Entry 8DGU (X-ray diffraction, 1.89 A resolution); this record covers chains A and L of the 3 polymer chains in the assembly.

Chain A:
Molecule: Spike protein S2'
Notes: fragment: Stem helix peptide, residues 1140-1164
UniProtKB: P0DTC2 (SPIKE_SARS2); residue numbers follow UniProt; this construct covers 1140-1164
Amino-acid sequence (25 residues; numbered 1140 to 1164; the number before each row is that of its first residue):
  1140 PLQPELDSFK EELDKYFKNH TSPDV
Disordered / not traced: 1140-1144, 1159-1164
Swiss-Prot annotation at these positions:
  - region: Asp1163, Val1164 (Heptad repeat 2)
  - glycosylation: Asn1158 (N-linked (GlcNAc...) (complex) asparagine)
From the paper describing this entry:
  - post-translational modification sites: Asn1158 (citing earlier work)
  - mutagenesis - F1148A, L1152A, F1156A: decreased binding to bnAbs
  - mutagenesis - E1151A, D1153A: decreased binding to certain bnAbs

Chain L:
Molecule: Antibody CC25.106 Fab light chain
Organism: Homo sapiens
Notes: antibody fragment or engineered binder
Amino-acid sequence (216 residues; row label = number of the first residue in the row; note: 1 number in that range is skipped by the numbering (no residue carries it; nothing is unmodelled there); a row labelled like 27A-27B holds insertion residues (27A, then the next letters in order)):
     1 QSVLTQPPS
    11 VSAPPGQKVT ISCSGSS
27A-27B SN
    28 IGNNYVSWYQ QLPGTAPKLL IHENNQRPSG IPDRFSGSKS GTSATLGITG LQTGDEADYY
    88 CGTWDTNL
95A-95B GA
    96 FVFGAATRVT VLGQPKANPS VTLFPPSSEE LQANKATLVC LISDFYPGAV TVAWKADSSP
   156 VKAGVETTTP SKQSNNKYAA SSYLSLTPEQ WKSHRSYSCQ VTHEGSTVEK TVAPTECS
Disordered / not traced: 211-213
Disulfides: Cys23-Cys88, Cys135-Cys194

Chain A / chain L interface:
Pairs across the interface - 15 pairs, chain A then chain L:
  Lys1149(A) with Thr93(L), hydrogen bond (side chain-backbone); Gly95A(L)
  Leu1152(A) with Trp91(L), hydrophobic
  Asp1153(A) with Trp91(L), hydrogen bond
  Phe1156(A) with Asn31(L); Tyr32(L), hydrogen bond (backbone-backbone); Trp91(L), hydrophobic
  Lys1157(A) with Asn30(L); Asn31(L), hydrogen bond (backbone-side chain); Tyr32(L)
  Asn1158(A) with Asn30(L), hydrogen bond (backbone-backbone); Asn31(L); Tyr32(L); Asn51(L), hydrogen bond; Lys66(L), hydrogen bond
Also at the interface, not in a pair above, chain A (7 interface residues in all): Tyr1155
Also at the interface, not in a pair above, chain L (9 interface residues in all): Phe96
From the paper, about this interface:
  - specific contacts: Asp1153(A)-Trp91(L), Phe1156(A)-Trp91(L), Asn1158(A)-Asn51(L) (hydrogen bond), Asn30(L)-Asn1158(A) (backbone contact), Tyr32(L)-Asn1158(A), Lys66(L)-Asn1158(A) (hydrogen bond), Trp91(L)-Leu1152(A)
  - epitope / paratope residues, chain A: Asp1153(A), Phe1156(A), Asn1158(A)
  - epitope / paratope residues, chain L: Asn30(L), Tyr32(L), Asn51(L), Lys66(L), Trp91(L)

Summary:
The interface between chain A and chain L involves 7 residues on one side and 9 on the other; the contacts
include 7 hydrogen bonds. Among the polar pairs are Lys1149(A)-Thr93(L), Asp1153(A)-Trp91(L) and
Lys1157(A)-Asn31(L). The paper describes contacts between Asp1153(A) and Trp91(L), Phe1156(A) and Trp91(L) and
Tyr32(L) and Asn1158(A) among others; hydrogen bonds between Asn1158(A) and Asn51(L) and Lys66(L) and
Asn1158(A); a backbone contact between Asn30(L) and Asn1158(A). The paper reports that F1148A, L1152A and
F1156A of chain A reduce binding to bnAbs; epitope/paratope residues Asp1153(A), Phe1156(A) and Asn30(L) among
others; 5 substitutions were tested in all.
Here chain A is Spike protein S2' and chain L is Antibody CC25.106 Fab light chain (Homo sapiens). Entry 8DGU
(Crystal structure of SARS-CoV-2 spike stem helix peptide in complex with Fab of broadly neutralizing antibody
...) was determined by X-ray diffraction together with 8DGW from the same study.
